1RW8 - chain A; structure by X-ray diffraction, 2.40 A resolution.

Chain A:
Protein: TGF-beta receptor type I
Organism: Homo sapiens
Notes: EC 2.7.1.37; fragment: Truncated kinase domain (residues 200-500)
UniProt: P36897 (TGFR1_HUMAN); residues 200-500 here = UniProt positions 200-500
Amino-acid sequence (301 residues; each row starts with the number of its first residue):
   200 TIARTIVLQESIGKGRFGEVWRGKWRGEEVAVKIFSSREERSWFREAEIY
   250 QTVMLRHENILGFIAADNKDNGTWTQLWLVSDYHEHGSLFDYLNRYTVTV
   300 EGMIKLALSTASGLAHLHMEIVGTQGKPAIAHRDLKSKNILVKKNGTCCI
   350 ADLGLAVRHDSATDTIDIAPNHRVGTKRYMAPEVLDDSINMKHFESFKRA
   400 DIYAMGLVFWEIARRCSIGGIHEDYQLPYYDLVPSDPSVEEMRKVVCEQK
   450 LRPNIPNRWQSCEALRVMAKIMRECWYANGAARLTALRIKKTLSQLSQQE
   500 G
Curated features (UniProtKB/Swiss-Prot):
  - active site: Asp333 (Proton acceptor)
  - binding site (ATP): Ile211 to Val219, Lys232
  - cross-link (Glycyl lysine isopeptide (Lys-Gly)): Lys268 (interchain with G-Cter in ubiquitin), Lys391 (interchain with G-Cter in SUMO)
Small-molecule neighbours: 580 (3-(4-fluorophenyl)-2-(6-methylpyridin-2-yl)-5,6-dihydro-4H-pyrrolo[1,2-b]pyrazole): Ile211, Lys213, Val219, Ala230, Val231, Lys232, Glu245, Tyr249, Leu260, Phe262, Leu278, Val279, Ser280, Asp281, Tyr282, His283, Lys337, Asn338, Leu340, Ala350, Asp351

Summary:
Chain A binds compound 580. UniProt lists active-site residue Asp333 and 10 ATP-binding residues.
Chain A is TGF-beta receptor type I (Homo sapiens); the structure, Crystal Structure of TGF-beta receptor I
kinase with ATP site inhibitor, was determined by X-ray diffraction (same publication as 1PY5).
